Entry 4CUZ (X-ray diffraction, 3.10 A resolution); this record covers chains B and C of the 4 polymer chains in the assembly.

# Chain B (and C)
Molecule: Enoyl-acp reductase molecule enoyl-[acyl-carrier-protein] reductase [NADPH]
Organism: Staphylococcus aureus
Notes: EC 1.3.1.10; chain C of this document is another copy of the same molecule, construct and numbering; everything in this record applies to it too
UniProtKB: Q7A6D8 (Q7A6D8_STAAN); residue numbers follow UniProt; this construct covers 1-256
Sequence (282 residues; each row starts with the number of its first residue; numbers below 1 keep their minus sign (Met-25 is residue -25)):
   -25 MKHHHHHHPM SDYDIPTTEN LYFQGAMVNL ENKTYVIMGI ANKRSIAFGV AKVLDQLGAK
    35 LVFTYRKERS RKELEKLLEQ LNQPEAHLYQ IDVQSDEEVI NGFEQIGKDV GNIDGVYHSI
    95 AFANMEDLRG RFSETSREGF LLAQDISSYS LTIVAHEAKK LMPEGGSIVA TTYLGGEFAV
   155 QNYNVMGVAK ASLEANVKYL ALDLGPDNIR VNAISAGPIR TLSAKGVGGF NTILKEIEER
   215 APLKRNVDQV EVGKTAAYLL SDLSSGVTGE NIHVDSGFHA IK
Unresolved in the structure: -25 to 2
Construct notes: expression tag (-25 to 0); engineered mutation Val2 (Leu in Q7A6D8)
Residues lining bound ligands:
  - AEW (1-(3-amino-2-methylbenzyl)-4-hexylpyridin-2(1H)-one): Ala95, Phe96, Ala97, Leu102, Tyr147, Val154, Gln155, Asn156, Tyr157, Met160, Lys164, Pro192, Thr195, Ser197, Ala198, Val201, Phe204
  - NADPH (NDP; NADPH dihydro-nicotinamide-adenine-dinucleotide phosphate): Gly13, Ile14, Ala15, Asn16, Ser19, Ile20, Ala21, Tyr39, Arg40, Lys41, Ser44, Ile65, Asp66, Val67, Gln68, Ser93, Ile94, Ala95, Phe96, Ile120, Thr145, Thr146, Tyr147, Tyr157, Lys164, Ala190, Gly191, Pro192, Ile193, Thr195, Leu196, Ser197, Ala198
From the paper describing this entry:
  - binding site for AEW: Tyr157
  - catalytic residues: Tyr157 (citing earlier work)
  - specificity-determining residues: Val201, Ile207 (proposed by the authors, not directly observed)
  - mutagenesis - A95V: increased growth in response to PT166

# Interface between chain B and chain C
Pairs across the interface - 67 pairs, chain B then chain C:
  Ala175(B) with Pro216(C)
  Leu176(B) with Pro216(C), hydrophobic; Ile255(C), hydrophobic
  Gly179(B) with Pro216(C); Leu217(C)
  Pro180(B) with Pro216(C)
  Pro216(B) with Ala175(C); Leu176(C), hydrophobic; Gly179(C); Pro180(C); Thr242(C)
  Leu217(B) with Gly179(C); Gly240(C); Thr242(C)
  Arg219(B) with Ser239(C); Gly240(C)
  Glu225(B) with Ser239(C), hydrogen bond; Gly240(C)
  Lys228(B) with Asp236(C), salt bridge; Leu237(C); Ser239(C), hydrogen bond
  Thr229(B) with Tyr232(C), hydrogen bond; Leu237(C)
  Tyr232(B) with Thr229(C), hydrogen bond; Tyr232(C), hydrophobic
  Asp236(B) with Lys228(C), salt bridge
  Leu237(B) with Lys228(C); Thr229(C)
  Ser239(B) with Arg219(C); Glu225(C), hydrogen bond; Lys228(C), hydrogen bond
  Gly240(B) with Leu217(C); Arg219(C); Glu225(C); Val248(C); Asp249(C), hydrogen bond (backbone-backbone); Ser250(C), hydrogen bond (backbone-backbone); Gly251(C)
  Val241(B) with His247(C); Val248(C), hydrophobic
  Thr242(B) with Pro216(C); Leu217(C); Ser250(C); Gly251(C); His253(C)
  Gly243(B) with His253(C), hydrogen bond (backbone-side chain); Ala254(C)
  Glu244(B) with Asn245(C); Ile246(C); His247(C), salt bridge; His253(C), salt bridge
  Asn245(B) with Glu244(C)
  Ile246(B) with Glu244(C)
  His247(B) with Val241(C); Glu244(C), salt bridge
  Val248(B) with Gly240(C); Val241(C), hydrophobic
  Asp249(B) with Gly240(C), hydrogen bond (backbone-backbone)
  Ser250(B) with Gly240(C), hydrogen bond (backbone-backbone); Thr242(C)
  Gly251(B) with Gly240(C); Thr242(C)
  His253(B) with Thr242(C); Gly243(C), hydrogen bond (side chain-backbone); Glu244(C), salt bridge
  Ala254(B) with Gly243(C)
  Ile255(B) with Leu176(C), hydrophobic
Other interface residues (no listed pair), chain B (34 interface residues in all): Lys172, Arg184, Arg214, Lys218, Val221
Other interface residues (no listed pair), chain C (34 interface residues in all): Lys172, Arg184, Arg214, Lys218, Val221

# Overview
The chain B/chain C interface involves 34 residues from each chain, with 12 hydrogen bonds and 6 salt bridges.
Polar contacts include Lys228(B)-Asp236(C), Glu244(B)-His247(C) and Glu244(B)-His253(C). Ligands of chain B:
compound AEW and NADPH. From the paper: the catalytic residue Tyr157(B); A95V of chain B increases growth in
response to PT166.
Both chains are Enoyl-acp reductase molecule enoyl-[acyl-carrier-protein] reductase [NADPH] (Staphylococcus
aureus). Entry 4CUZ (Crystal structure of S. aureus FabI in complex with NADPH and PT173) was determined by
X-ray diffraction, deposited together with 4CV0, 4CV1, 4CV2, 4CV3 and 4BKU.
